Entry 4NOE (X-ray diffraction, 2.20 A resolution); this record covers chains C and F of the 6 polymer chains in the assembly.

== Chain C ==
Name: Single-stranded DNA-binding protein DdrB
Organism: Deinococcus radiodurans
UniProtKB: Q9RY80 (DDRB_DEIRA); residues 1-144 here = UniProt positions 1-144
Amino-acid sequence (148 residues; row label = number of the first residue in the row; numbers below 1 keep their minus sign (Asp-3 is residue -3)):
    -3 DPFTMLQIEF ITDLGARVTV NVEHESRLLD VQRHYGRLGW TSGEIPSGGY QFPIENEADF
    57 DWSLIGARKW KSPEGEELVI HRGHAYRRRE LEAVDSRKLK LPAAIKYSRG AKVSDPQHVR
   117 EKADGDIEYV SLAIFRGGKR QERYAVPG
Unresolved in the structure: -3 to -1, 67-72, 92-95, 144
Construct notes: expression tag (-3 to 0)
Curated features (UniProtKB/Swiss-Prot):
  - mutagenesis: Glu51 (E51A: Forms pentamers but not higher-ordered structures; binds ssDNA normally), Arg64 (R64A: Reduced ssDNA-binding), Trp66 (W66A: Reduced ssDNA-binding), Arg83 (R83A: Forms pentamers but not higher-ordered structures, reduced ssDNA-binding), Arg85 (R85A: Reduced ssDNA-binding), Lys94 (K94A: Reduced ssDNA-binding), Lys102 (K102A: Reduced ssDNA-binding), Lys108 (K108A: Reduced ssDNA-binding), Arg132 (R132A: Reduced ssDNA-binding), Lys135 (K135A: Reduced ssDNA-binding)
What the authors report for this chain:
  - binding site for the 30-nt DNA strand (chain F): Leu87, Leu97, Lys102, Tyr125

== Chain F ==
Molecule: 30-nt DNA strand
Sequence (30 nucleotides; each row starts with the number of its first residue):
     1 TTGCGCTTGC GCTTGCGCTT GCGCTTGCGC

== Chain C / chain F interface ==
Residue-residue contacts (27; chain C residue first):
  Arg83(C) with DC16(F), salt bridge to the phosphate
  Arg85(C) with DT14(F), hydrogen bond to the phosphate; DG15(F), salt bridge to the phosphate; DC16(F), salt bridge to the phosphate
  Leu87(C) with DT13(F), base contact; DT14(F), sugar contact
  Leu97(C) with DC12(F), base contact; DT13(F), base contact
  Pro98(C) with DT13(F), base contact
  Ala100(C) with DT13(F), base contact
  Lys102(C) with DT14(F), base contact
  Ser104(C) with DT14(F), hydrogen bond to the base
  Gly106(C) with DC16(F), phosphate contact; DG17(F), hydrogen bond to the phosphate
  Ala107(C) with DG17(F), sugar contact
  Lys108(C) with DG17(F), phosphate contact; DC18(F), phosphate contact
  Val109(C) with DT19(F), phosphate contact
  Glu117(C) with DT14(F), base contact
  Ala119(C) with DT14(F), base contact
  Asp120(C) with DT14(F), phosphate contact; DG15(F), base contact
  Ile123(C) with DG15(F), base contact; DC16(F), base contact
  Tyr125(C) with DT14(F), stacking on the base; DG15(F), sugar contact
  Arg132(C) with DT13(F), hydrogen bond to the base
Interface residues without a listed pair, chain C (23 interface residues in all): Glu88, Lys96, Arg105, Lys118, Gly121

== Overview ==
23 residues of chain C face 8 of chain F across their interface, with 4 hydrogen bonds, 3 salt bridges and 1
aromatic stacking contact. Polar contacts include Ser104(C)-DT14(F), Arg132(C)-DT13(F) and Arg85(C)-DT14(F).
From the paper: a binding site for the 30-nt DNA strand (chain F) at Leu87(C), Leu97(C) and Lys102(C) among
others.
Chain C is Single-stranded DNA-binding protein DdrB (Deinococcus radiodurans) and chain F is a 30-nt DNA
strand; the structure, Crystal structure of DdrB bound to 30b ssDNA, was determined by X-ray diffraction.
